8C41 - chains B and H of the 6 polymer chains in the assembly; structure by X-ray diffraction, 2.39 A resolution.

== Chain B ==
Protein: Fused ParE30ParC55 CLEAVAGE COMPLEX of the TOPOISOMERASE IV
Source organism: Streptococcus pneumoniae
Notes: EC 5.99.1.-; engineered mutation(s): Insertion of His at postion 648
Amino-acid sequence (742 residues; each row starts with the number of its first residue; note: 352 numbers in that range are skipped by the numbering (no residue carries them; nothing is unmodelled there)):
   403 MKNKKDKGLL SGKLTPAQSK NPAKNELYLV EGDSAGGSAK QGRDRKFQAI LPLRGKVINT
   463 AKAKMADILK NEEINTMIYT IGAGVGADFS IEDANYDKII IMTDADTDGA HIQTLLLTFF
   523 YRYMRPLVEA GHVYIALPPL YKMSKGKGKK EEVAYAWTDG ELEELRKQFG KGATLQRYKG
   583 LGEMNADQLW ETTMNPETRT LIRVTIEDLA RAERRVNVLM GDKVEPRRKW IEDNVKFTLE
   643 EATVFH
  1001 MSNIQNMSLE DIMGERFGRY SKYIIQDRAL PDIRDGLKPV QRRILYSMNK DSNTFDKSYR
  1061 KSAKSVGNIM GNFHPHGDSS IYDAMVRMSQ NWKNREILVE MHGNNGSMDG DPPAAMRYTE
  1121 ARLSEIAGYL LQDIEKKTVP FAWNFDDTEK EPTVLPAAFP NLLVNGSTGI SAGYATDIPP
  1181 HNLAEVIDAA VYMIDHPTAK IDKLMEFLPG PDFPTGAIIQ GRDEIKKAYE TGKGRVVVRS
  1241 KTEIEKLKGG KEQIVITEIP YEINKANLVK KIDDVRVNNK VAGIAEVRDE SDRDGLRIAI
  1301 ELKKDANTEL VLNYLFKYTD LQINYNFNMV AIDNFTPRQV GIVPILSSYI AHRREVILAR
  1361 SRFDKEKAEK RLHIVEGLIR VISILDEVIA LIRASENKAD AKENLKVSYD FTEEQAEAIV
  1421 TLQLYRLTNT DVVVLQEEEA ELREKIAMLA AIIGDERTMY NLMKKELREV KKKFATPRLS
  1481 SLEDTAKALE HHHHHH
Unresolved in the structure: 403-414, 1487-1496
Bound ions: Mg2+ site 1: Asp506, Asp508; Mg2+ site 2: Phe1316, Lys1317, Thr1319, Gln1322
Residues lining bound ligands: delafloxacin (TE9): Gly434, Asp435, Leu455, Arg456, Gly457, Ser1079

== Chain H ==
Molecule: 11-nt DNA strand
Sequence (11 nucleotides; numbered 1 to 11; the number before each row is that of its first residue):
     1 GACTATGCAC G

== How chain B and chain H interact ==
Contacting residue pairs (35; chain B residue first):
  Arg456(B) - DA5(H)  base contact
  Lys458(B) - DT6(H)  sugar contact
  Lys458(B) - DG7(H)  sugar contact
  Val459(B) - DG7(H)  sugar contact
  Ile460(B) - DT6(H)  phosphate contact
  Ile460(B) - DG7(H)  phosphate contact
  Asn461(B) - DG7(H)  hydrogen bond to the phosphate
  Asn461(B) - DC8(H)  hydrogen bond to the phosphate
  Lys464(B) - DC8(H)  salt bridge to the phosphate
  Lys464(B) - DA9(H)  salt bridge to the phosphate
  Asn473(B) - DT6(H)  phosphate contact
  His513(B) - DG7(H)  hydrogen bond to the phosphate
  His513(B) - DC8(H)  salt bridge to the phosphate
  Leu517(B) - DG7(H)  phosphate contact
  Val626(B) - DA9(H)  sugar contact
  Val626(B) - DC10(H)  phosphate contact
  Arg629(B) - DC8(H)  phosphate contact
  Arg629(B) - DA9(H)  salt bridge to the phosphate
  Phe1017(B) - DC8(H)  phosphate contact
  Ala1115(B) - DA2(H)  phosphate contact
  Arg1117(B) - DG1(H)  base contact
  Tyr1118(B) - DG1(H)  hydrogen bond to the phosphate
  Ile1170(B) - DC8(H)  base contact
  Ile1170(B) - DA9(H)  sugar contact
  Ser1171(B) - DC8(H)  sugar contact
  Ser1171(B) - DA9(H)  sugar contact
  Ala1172(B) - DC8(H)  phosphate contact
  Ala1172(B) - DA9(H)  phosphate contact
  Gly1173(B) - DC8(H)  phosphate contact
  Gly1173(B) - DA9(H)  hydrogen bond to the phosphate
  Tyr1174(B) - DA9(H)  sugar contact
  Ala1175(B) - DA9(H)  sugar contact
  Arg1235(B) - DG11(H)  hydrogen bond to the phosphate
  Asn1326(B) - DG11(H)  hydrogen bond to the sugar
  Asn1328(B) - DC10(H)  sugar contact
Interface residues without a listed pair, chain B (27 interface residues in all): Met622, Pro1112, Lys1233
Interface residues without a listed pair, chain H (10 interface residues in all): DC3

== In short ==
Chain B and chain H form an interface of 27 and 10 residues respectively; the contacts include 7 hydrogen
bonds and 4 salt bridges. Among the polar pairs are Asn1326(B)-DG11(H), Asn461(B)-DG7(H) and Asn461(B)-DC8(H).
Bound to chain B: delafloxacin.
Chain B is Fused ParE30ParC55 CLEAVAGE COMPLEX of the TOPOISOMERASE IV (Streptococcus pneumoniae) and chain H
is an 11-nt DNA strand; the structure, High resolution structure of the Streptococcus pneumoniae topoisomerase
IV-DNA complex with the novel fluoroquinolone Delafloxacin, was determined by X-ray diffraction, deposited
together with 8QMB and 8QMC.
